7MDJ - chains A and C of the 3 polymer chains in the assembly; structure by X-ray diffraction, 2.75 A resolution.

# Chain A
Protein: Fab heavy chain
From: synthetic construct
Notes: antibody fragment or engineered binder
Amino-acid sequence (229 residues; numbered 1 to 229; the number before each row is that of its first residue):
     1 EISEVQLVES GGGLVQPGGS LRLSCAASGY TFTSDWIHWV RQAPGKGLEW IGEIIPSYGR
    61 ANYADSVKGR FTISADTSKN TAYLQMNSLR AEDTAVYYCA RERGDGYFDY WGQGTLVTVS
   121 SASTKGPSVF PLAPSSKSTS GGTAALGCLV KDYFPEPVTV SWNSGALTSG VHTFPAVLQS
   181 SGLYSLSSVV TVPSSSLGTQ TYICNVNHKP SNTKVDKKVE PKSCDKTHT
Unresolved in the structure: 1-2, 136-139, 156, 222-229
Disulfides: Cys25-Cys99, Cys148-Cys204

# Chain C
Protein: pH-gated potassium channel KcsA
From: Streptomyces lividans
UniProt: P0A334 (KCSA_STRLI); residues 1-124 here = UniProt positions 1-124
Amino-acid sequence (124 residues; each row starts with the number of its first residue):
     1 MAPMLSGLLA RLVKLLLGRH GSALHWRAAG AATVLLVIVL LAGSYLAVLA ERGAPGAQLI
    61 TYPRALWWSV ETATTVGYGD LYPVTLWGRC VAVVVMVAGI TSFGLVTAAL ATWFVGREQE
   121 RRGH
Unresolved in the structure: 1-21, 124
Construct notes: conflict Ala2 (Pro in P0A334), Cys90 (Leu in P0A334)
Ion coordination: K+ site 1 near Thr75 (its only coordinating residue here); K+ site 2: Val76, Gly77; K+ site 3 near Gly77 (its only coordinating residue here)

# How chain A and chain C interact
Pairs across the interface (20; chain A residue first):
  Ser34(A) with Tyr45(C); Tyr62(C), hydrogen bond (backbone-side chain)
  Trp36(A) with Val48(C), hydrophobic; Arg52(C); Tyr62(C)
  His38(A) with Arg52(C)
  Glu53(A) with Arg52(C), salt bridge
  Ile55(A) with Leu49(C), hydrophobic
  Ser57(A) with Tyr45(C)
  Tyr58(A) with Tyr45(C); Leu49(C), hydrophobic
  Asn62(A) with Arg52(C), hydrogen bond (side chain-backbone); Gly53(C)
  Glu102(A) with Arg52(C), salt bridge
  Arg103(A) with Tyr62(C)
  Gly104(A) with Arg52(C); Thr61(C); Tyr62(C), hydrogen bond (backbone-backbone); Pro63(C)
  Asp105(A) with Thr61(C)
Interface residues without a listed pair, chain A (14 interface residues in all): Arg60, Gly106
From the paper, about this interface:
  - epitope / paratope residues, chain C: Arg52(C)

# In short
14 residues of chain A and 8 residues of chain C are in contact; the contacts include 3 hydrogen bonds and 2
salt bridges. Polar pairs include Glu53(A)-Arg52(C), Glu102(A)-Arg52(C) and Ser34(A)-Tyr62(C). Val76(C) and
Gly77(C) form the K+ site 2. The paper reports the epitope/paratope residue Arg52(C).
Here chain A is Fab heavy chain (synthetic construct) and chain C is pH-gated potassium channel KcsA
(Streptomyces lividans). Entry 7MDJ (The structure of KcsA in complex with a synthetic Fab) was determined by
X-ray diffraction.
